1E2Z - chain A; structure by X-ray diffraction, 2.50 A resolution.

[Chain A]
Name: Cytochrome F
From: Chlamydomonas reinhardtii
UniProtKB: P23577 (CYF_CHLRE); residues 1-251 here correspond to UniProt positions 32-282 (UniProt number = residue number + 31)
Sequence (251 residues; row label = number of the first residue in the row):
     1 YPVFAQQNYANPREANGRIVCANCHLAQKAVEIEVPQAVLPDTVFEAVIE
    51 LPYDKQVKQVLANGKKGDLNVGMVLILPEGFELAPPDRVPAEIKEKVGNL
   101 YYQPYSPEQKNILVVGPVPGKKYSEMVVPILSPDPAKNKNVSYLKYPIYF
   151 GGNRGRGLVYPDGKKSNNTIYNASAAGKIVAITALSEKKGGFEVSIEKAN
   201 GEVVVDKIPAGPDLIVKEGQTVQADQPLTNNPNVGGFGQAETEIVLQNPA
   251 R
Sequence notes: engineered mutation L158 (Gln189 in G217899)
Covalent attachments: heme c (HEC) linked to C21, C24
Bound ions: heme c Fe: Y1, H25
Small-molecule neighbours: heme c (HEC): Y1, P2, F4, A5, Y9, V20, H25, Q59, A62, D68, L69, N70, V71, G72, M73, V74, P117, N153, G155, R156, G157, V159, Y160, P161

[In short]
Heme c is covalently linked to C21. Y1 and H25 form the heme c Fe site.
Chain A is Cytochrome F (Chlamydomonas reinhardtii); the structure, Q158L mutant of cytochrome f from
Chlamydomonas reinhardtii, was determined by X-ray diffraction (same publication as 1EWH and 1E2W).
